PDB entry 4Z42 | X-ray diffraction, 3.01 A resolution | chains F and L of the 12 polymer chains in the assembly

# Chain F (and L)
Name: Urease subunit alpha
Source organism: Yersinia enterocolitica W22703
Notes: EC 3.5.1.5; chain L of this document is another copy of the same molecule, construct and numbering; everything in this record applies to it too
Reference sequence: F4MWM7 (F4MWM7_YEREN); residues 1-572 here = UniProt positions 1-572
Amino-acid sequence (572 residues; row label = number of the first residue in the row):
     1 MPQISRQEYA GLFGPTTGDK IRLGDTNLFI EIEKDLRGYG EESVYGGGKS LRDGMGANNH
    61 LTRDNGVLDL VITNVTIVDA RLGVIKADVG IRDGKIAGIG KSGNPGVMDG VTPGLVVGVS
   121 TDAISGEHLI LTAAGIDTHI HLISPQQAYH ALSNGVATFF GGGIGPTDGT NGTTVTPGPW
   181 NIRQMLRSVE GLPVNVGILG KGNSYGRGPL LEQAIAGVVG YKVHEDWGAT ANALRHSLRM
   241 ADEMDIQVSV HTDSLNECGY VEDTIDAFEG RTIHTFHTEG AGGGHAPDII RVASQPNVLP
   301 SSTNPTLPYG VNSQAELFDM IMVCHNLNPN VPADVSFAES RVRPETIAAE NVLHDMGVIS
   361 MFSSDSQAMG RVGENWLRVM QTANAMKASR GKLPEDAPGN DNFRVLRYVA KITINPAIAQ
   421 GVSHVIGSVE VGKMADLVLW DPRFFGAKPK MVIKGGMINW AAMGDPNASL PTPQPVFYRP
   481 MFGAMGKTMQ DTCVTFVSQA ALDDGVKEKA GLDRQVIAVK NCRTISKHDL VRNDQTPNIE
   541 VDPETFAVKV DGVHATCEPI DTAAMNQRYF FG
Not modelled in the structure: 1
Ion coordination: Ni2+ site 1: H139, H141, D365; Ni2+ site 2 near H251 (its only coordinating residue here)

# How chain F and chain L interact
Pairs across the interface - 16 pairs, chain F then chain L:
  R63(F) with E243(L), hydrogen bond (side chain-backbone); Q499(L)
  D64(F) with D242(L); D245(L)
  N65(F) with Q499(L), hydrogen bond; K520(L); N521(L), hydrogen bond (backbone-side chain)
  P113(F) with D529(L)
  D242(F) with D64(L)
  E243(F) with R63(L)
  M244(F) with R63(L), hydrogen bond (backbone-side chain)
  D245(F) with D64(L)
  Q499(F) with R63(L)
  A500(F) with R63(L)
  K520(F) with N65(L)
  D529(F) with P113(L)
Also at the interface, not in a pair above, chain F (17 interface residues in all): H60, L61, P105, N521, T524
Also at the interface, not in a pair above, chain L (16 interface residues in all): H60, L61, P105, M244, T524

# Summary
17 residues of chain F face 16 of chain L across their interface; the contacts include 4 hydrogen bonds. Polar
contacts include R63(F)-E243(L), N65(F)-Q499(L) and N65(F)-N521(L). H139(F), H141(F) and D365(F) coordinate
Ni2+ site 1.
Both chains are Urease subunit alpha (Yersinia enterocolitica W22703). Entry 4Z42 (Crystal structure of urease
from Yersinia enterocolitica) was determined by X-ray diffraction.
